Entry 9AYF (electron microscopy, 3.60 A resolution); this record covers chains H and A of the 6 polymer chains in the assembly.

[Chain H]
Name: Single-chain antibody fragment scFv16
Organism: Mus musculus
Notes: antibody fragment or engineered binder
Chain sequence (297 residues; row label = number of the first residue in the row; numbers below 1 keep their minus sign (Met-17 is residue -17)):
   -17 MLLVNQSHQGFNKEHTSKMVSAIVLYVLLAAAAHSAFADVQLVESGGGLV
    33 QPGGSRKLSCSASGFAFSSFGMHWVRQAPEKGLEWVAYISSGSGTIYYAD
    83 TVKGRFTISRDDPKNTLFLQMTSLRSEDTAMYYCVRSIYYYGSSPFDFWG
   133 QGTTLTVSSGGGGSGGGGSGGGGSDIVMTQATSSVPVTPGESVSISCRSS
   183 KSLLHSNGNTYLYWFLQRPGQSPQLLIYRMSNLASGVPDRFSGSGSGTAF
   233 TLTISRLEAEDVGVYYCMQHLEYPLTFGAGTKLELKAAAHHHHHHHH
Unresolved in the structure: -17 to 20, 141-155, 268-279
Disulfide bonds: Cys42-Cys116, Cys179-Cys249

[Chain A]
Name: Guanine nucleotide-binding protein G(i) subunit alpha-1
Organism: Homo sapiens
Reference sequence: P63096 (GNAI1_HUMAN); aligned in 2 segments with insertions or deletions, so no single offset holds: 1-57 ~ UniProt 1-57; 66-229 ~ UniProt 181-354
Chain sequence (229 residues; numbered 1 to 229; the number before each row is that of its first residue):
     1 MGCTLSAEDKAAVERSKMIDRNLREDGEKAAREVKLLLLGADNSGKSTIV
    51 KQMKIIHGGGGGGGGTTGIVETHFTFKDLHFKMFDVGGQRSERKKWIHCF
   101 EDVAAIIFCVDLSDYNRMHESMKLFDSICNNKWFTDTSIILFLNKKDLFE
   151 EKIKKSPLTICYQEYAGSNTYEEAAAYIQCQFEDLNKRKDTKEIYTHFTC
   201 ATDTKNAQFIFDAVTDVIIKNNLKDCGLF
Unresolved in the structure: 1-2, 54-66
Construct notes: engineered mutation Asp42 (Gly in P63096), Asn43 (Glu in P63096), Asp102 (Gly217 in P63096), Asp111 (Ala226 in P63096), Ala207 (Val332 in P63096), Ile210 (Val335 in P63096); linker (58-65); variant Ala104 (Thr219 in P63096), Gln163 (Pro288 in P63096)
Swiss-Prot annotation at these positions:
  - region: Lys35 to Ala41, Ser44 to Thr48 (G1 motif), Phe81 to Arg90 (G3 motif)
  - binding site (Mg(2+)): Ser47, Thr66
  - lipidation: Gly2 (N-myristoyl glycine), Cys3 (S-palmitoyl cysteine)
  - binding site (GTP): Asp85 to Gln89
  - modified residue: Gln89 (Deamidated glutamine)

[How chain H and chain A interact]
Contacting residue pairs (18; chain H residue first):
  Ser72(H) - Glu14(A)  hydrogen bond
  Ser73(H) - Glu14(A)
  Ser73(H) - Met18(A)
  Gly76(H) - Glu14(A)
  Thr77(H) - Glu14(A)  hydrogen bond
  Tyr121(H) - Ala11(A)  hydrophobic
  Tyr121(H) - Ala12(A)
  Tyr121(H) - Arg15(A)
  Tyr122(H) - Arg15(A)
  His187(H) - Thr4(A)  hydrogen bond (side chain-backbone)
  Asn189(H) - Ser6(A)
  Asn189(H) - Asp9(A)
  Tyr193(H) - Ser6(A)  hydrogen bond
  Tyr193(H) - Glu8(A)
  Tyr195(H) - Glu8(A)  hydrogen bond
  Arg211(H) - Glu8(A)  salt bridge
  His252(H) - Glu8(A)  salt bridge
  Tyr255(H) - Ala7(A)  hydrophobic
Interface residues without a listed pair, chain H (18 interface residues in all): Gly74, Tyr79, Ile120, Pro127, Leu253
Interface residues without a listed pair, chain A (12 interface residues in all): Leu5, Lys10

[In short]
18 residues of chain H face 12 of chain A across their interface; the contacts include 5 hydrogen bonds and 2
salt bridges. Polar contacts include Arg211(H)-Glu8(A), His252(H)-Glu8(A) and Ser72(H)-Glu14(A).
Chain H is Single-chain antibody fragment scFv16 (Mus musculus) and chain A is Guanine nucleotide-binding
protein G(i) subunit alpha-1 (Homo sapiens); the structure, Structure of human calcium-sensing receptor in
complex with Gi1 (miniGi1) protein in detergent, was determined by electron microscopy, deposited together
with 9ASB, 9AVG, 9AVL and 9AXF.
